9CA7 - chains W and Z of the 20 polymer chains in the assembly; structure by electron microscopy, 3.35 A resolution.

Chain W:
Name: Histone H3.2
Organism: Xenopus laevis
UniProtKB: P84233 (H32_XENLA); residues 1-135 here correspond to UniProt positions 2-136 (UniProt number = residue number + 1)
Chain sequence (135 residues; each row starts with the number of its first residue):
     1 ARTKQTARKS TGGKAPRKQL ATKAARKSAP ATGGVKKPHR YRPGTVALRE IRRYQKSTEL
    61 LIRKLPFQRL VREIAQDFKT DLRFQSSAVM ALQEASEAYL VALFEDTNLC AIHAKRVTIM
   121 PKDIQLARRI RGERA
Not modelled in the structure: 1-38, 135
Differences from the reference sequence: variant Ala102 (Gly103 in P84233)
Curated features (UniProtKB/Swiss-Prot):
  - modified residue: Arg2 (Asymmetric dimethylarginine), Thr3 (Phosphothreonine), Lys4 (Allysine), Gln5 (5-glutamyl dopamine), Thr6 (Phosphothreonine), Arg8 (Citrulline), Lys9 (N6,N6,N6-trimethyllysine), Ser10 (ADP-ribosylserine), Thr11 (Phosphothreonine), Lys14 (N6-(2-hydroxyisobutyryl)lysine), Arg17 (Asymmetric dimethylarginine), Lys18 (N6-(2-hydroxyisobutyryl)lysine), Lys23 (N6-(2-hydroxyisobutyryl)lysine), Arg26 (Citrulline), Lys27 (N6,N6,N6-trimethyllysine), Ser28 (ADP-ribosylserine), Lys36 (N6,N6,N6-trimethyllysine), Lys37 (N6-methyllysine), Tyr41 (Phosphotyrosine), Lys56 (N6,N6,N6-trimethyllysine) and 8 more in UniProt
  - lipidation: Cys110 (S-palmitoyl cysteine)

Chain Z:
Molecule: 285-nt DNA strand
Sequence (285 nucleotides; numbered -105 to 179; the number before each row is that of its first residue; numbers below 1 keep their minus sign (DG-105 is residue -105)):
  -105 GCCAGTGAAT TCGAGCTCGG TACCCGGGGA TCACAGGATG TACATATCTG ACAGCTGCCT
   -45 GGAGACTAGG GAGTAATCCC CTTGGCGGTT AAAACGCGGG GGACAGCGCG TAGCTGCGTT
    15 TAAGCGGTGC TAGAGCTGTC TACGACCAAT TGAGCGGCCT GCGCACCGGG ATTCTCCAGC
    75 AGGGCTTCCC ACGTGCGCAG CAGGACGCAG CGCTGCCTGA AACTCGCGCC GCGAGGAGAG
   135 GGAGGACGAA CGCGCCCCCA CCCCCTTATA TAGGCGCCCT TCGAT
Not modelled in the structure: -105 to -51, 71-179

Chain W / chain Z interface:
Pairs across the interface - 15 pairs, chain W then chain Z:
  Arg40(W) - DG-8(Z)  base contact
  Tyr41(W) - DT69(Z)  phosphate contact
  Tyr41(W) - DC70(Z)  phosphate contact
  Arg42(W) - DG-5(Z)  salt bridge to the phosphate
  Arg42(W) - DC70(Z)  salt bridge to the phosphate
  Thr45(W) - DC70(Z)  phosphate contact
  Arg63(W) - DA-14(Z)  hydrogen bond to the phosphate
  Arg63(W) - DA-13(Z)  phosphate contact
  Arg83(W) - DT-24(Z)  sugar contact
  Arg116(W) - DA-3(Z)  phosphate contact
  Arg116(W) - DC-2(Z)  phosphate contact
  Val117(W) - DA-3(Z)  hydrogen bond to the phosphate
  Thr118(W) - DA-3(Z)  hydrogen bond to the phosphate
  Met120(W) - DA-3(Z)  phosphate contact
  Met120(W) - DC-2(Z)  phosphate contact
Other interface residues (no listed pair), chain W (13 interface residues in all): His39, Pro43, Lys115
Other interface residues (no listed pair), chain Z (11 interface residues in all): DG-6, DG-4

In short:
Chain W and chain Z form an interface of 13 and 11 residues respectively, with 3 hydrogen bonds and 2 salt
bridges. Among the polar pairs are Arg63(W)-DA-14(Z), Val117(W)-DA-3(Z) and Thr118(W)-DA-3(Z).
Chain W is Histone H3.2 (Xenopus laevis) and chain Z is a 285-nt DNA strand; the structure, Cryo-EM structure
of human SRCAP-nucleosome complex in the fully-engaged state (composite structure), was determined by electron
microscopy.
